Entry 3S63 (X-ray diffraction, 2.70 A resolution); this record covers chain A.

[Chain A]
Name: Saposin-like protein
From: Necator americanus
Amino-acid sequence (117 residues; numbered 1 to 117; the number before each row is that of its first residue):
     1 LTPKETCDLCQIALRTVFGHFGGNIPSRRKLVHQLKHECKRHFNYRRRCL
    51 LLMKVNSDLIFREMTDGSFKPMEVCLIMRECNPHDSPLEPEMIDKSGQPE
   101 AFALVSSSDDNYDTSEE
Not modelled in the structure: 89-117
Disulfides: C7-C81, C10-C75, C39-C49

[Summary]
Chain A is Saposin-like protein (Necator americanus); the structure, Saposin-like protein Na-SLP-1, was
determined by X-ray diffraction, deposited together with 3S64.
